PDB entry 8VSR | X-ray diffraction, 2.69 A resolution | chains A and B of the 4 polymer chains in the assembly

# Chain A
Molecule: Prx
From: Streptococcus pyogenes MGAS315
UniProt: A0A0H2UWN8 (A0A0H2UWN8_STRP3); residue numbers follow UniProt; this construct covers 1-60
Chain sequence (68 residues; each row starts with the number of its first residue):
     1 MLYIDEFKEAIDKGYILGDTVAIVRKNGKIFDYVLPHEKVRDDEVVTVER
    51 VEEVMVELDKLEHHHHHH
Not modelled in the structure: 61-68
Construct notes: expression tag (61-68)

# Chain B
Molecule: Esub1
From: Streptococcus pyogenes MGAS315
UniProt: A0A0H2UUU0 (A0A0H2UUU0_STRP3); residue numbers follow UniProt; this construct covers 10-198
Chain sequence (198 residues; row label = number of the first residue in the row):
     9 MADSREKVTLGTVVDCFKGKAVSSKVVPGDVGLINLSDMGTLGIQYHQLR
    59 TFQMDRRQLLRYLLEDGDVLIASKGTLKKVCVFHKQNRDVVASSNITVLR
   109 PQKLLRGYYIKFFLDSPIGQALLDAADHGKDVINLSTKELLDIPIPVIPL
   159 VKQDYLINHYLRGLTDYHRKLNRAEQEWEYIQNEIQKGLGLEHHHHHH
Not modelled in the structure: 9-12, 198-206
Construct notes: initiating methionine (9); expression tag (199-206)
Reported in the primary citation:
  - conformationally variable residues (domain motion): Arg65

# Interface between chain A and chain B
Pairs across the interface (28):
  Met1(A) - Lys28(B)  hydrogen bond (backbone-side chain)
  Met1(A) - Gln66(B)  hydrogen bond (backbone-side chain)
  Leu2(A) - Gln66(B)
  Tyr3(A) - Lys28(B)
  Tyr3(A) - Ala29(B)
  Tyr3(A) - Ser31(B)
  Glu6(A) - Lys28(B)  salt bridge
  Glu6(A) - Ala29(B)  hydrogen bond (side chain-backbone)
  Glu6(A) - Gln66(B)
  Glu6(A) - Tyr70(B)
  Glu9(A) - Phe25(B)
  Glu9(A) - Lys26(B)  hydrogen bond (side chain-backbone)
  Lys13(A) - Asp23(B)  salt bridge
  Lys13(A) - Cys24(B)  hydrogen bond (side chain-backbone)
  Tyr15(A) - Asp23(B)  hydrogen bond
  Val24(A) - Arg65(B)
  Phe31(A) - Asp63(B)
  Asp32(A) - Arg65(B)  salt bridge
  Asp32(A) - Gln66(B)
  Asp32(A) - Arg69(B)  salt bridge
  Tyr33(A) - Arg69(B)  hydrogen bond (backbone-side chain)
  Glu38(A) - Arg65(B)
  Glu38(A) - Arg69(B)  salt bridge
  Lys39(A) - Arg65(B)  hydrogen bond (backbone-side chain)
  Val40(A) - Arg65(B)
  Arg41(A) - Asp63(B)  salt bridge
  Glu44(A) - Asp63(B)
  Glu44(A) - Arg65(B)  salt bridge
Other interface residues (no listed pair), chain A (18 interface residues in all): Asp5, Val34
Other interface residues (no listed pair), chain B (13 interface residues in all): Val30
From the paper, about this interface:
  - residue pairs: Asp32(A)-Arg69(B)
  - interface residues, chain A: Glu6(A)
  - interface residues, chain B: Asp63(B), Arg65(B)

# In short
18 residues of chain A and 13 residues of chain B are in contact; the contacts include 8 hydrogen bonds and 7
salt bridges. Among the polar pairs are Glu6(A)-Lys28(B), Lys13(A)-Asp23(B) and Asp32(A)-Arg65(B). The paper
describes a contact between Asp32(A) and Arg69(B). The paper reports interface residues Glu6(A) and Asp63(B)
among others; conformational variability at Arg65(B).
Here chain A is Prx and chain B is Esub1, both from Streptococcus pyogenes MGAS315. Entry 8VSR (Co-crystal
structure of Prx with Esub1) was determined by X-ray diffraction (same publication as 8VSQ).
